Entry 9ASH (electron microscopy, 2.58 A resolution); this record covers chains F and R of the 13 polymer chains in the assembly.

Chain F:
Name: CRISPR system Cms endoribonuclease Csm3
From: Lactococcus lactis subsp. lactis
UniProtKB: L0CEA3 (L0CEA3_LACLL); residues 1-214 here = UniProt positions 1-214
Sequence (214 residues; row label = number of the first residue in the row):
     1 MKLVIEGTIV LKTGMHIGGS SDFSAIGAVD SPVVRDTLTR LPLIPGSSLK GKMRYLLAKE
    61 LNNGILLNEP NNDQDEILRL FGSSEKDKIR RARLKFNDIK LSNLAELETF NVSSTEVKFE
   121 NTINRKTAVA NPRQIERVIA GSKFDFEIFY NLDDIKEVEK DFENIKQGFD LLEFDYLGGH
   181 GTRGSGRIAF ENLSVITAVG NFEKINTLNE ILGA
Not modelled in the structure: 66-72

Chain R:
Molecule: Crispr RNA
Sequence (37 nucleotides; each row starts with the number of its first residue):
     1 ACGAGAACGC AGCACCAGCU GUCCAACCUG AAGAAGA

Chain F / chain R interface:
Residue-residue contacts - 46 pairs, chain F then chain R:
  His-16(F) / C10(R)  phosphate contact
  Ile-17(F) / C10(R)  phosphate contact
  Gly-18(F) / G9(R)  sugar contact
  Gly-18(F) / C10(R)  hydrogen bond to the phosphate
  Gly-19(F) / G9(R)  sugar contact
  Ser-47(F) / C8(R)  sugar contact
  Ser-47(F) / G9(R)  hydrogen bond to the phosphate
  Ser-48(F) / C8(R)  phosphate contact
  Ser-48(F) / G9(R)  hydrogen bond to the phosphate
  Lys-50(F) / A7(R)  salt bridge to the phosphate
  Gly-51(F) / C8(R)  sugar contact
  Lys-52(F) / C8(R)  base contact
  Arg-54(F) / A6(R)  hydrogen bond to the phosphate
  Arg-54(F) / A7(R)  salt bridge to the phosphate
  Tyr-55(F) / C8(R)  base contact
  Phe-81(F) / A6(R)  sugar contact
  Phe-81(F) / A7(R)  phosphate contact
  Gly-82(F) / A6(R)  sugar contact
  Ser-83(F) / G5(R)  sugar contact
  Ser-83(F) / A6(R)  sugar contact
  Ser-84(F) / G5(R)  hydrogen bond to the base
  Ser-84(F) / A6(R)  sugar contact
  Arg-91(F) / A6(R)  phosphate contact
  Phe-119(F) / C15(R)  sugar contact
  Glu-120(F) / C15(R)  phosphate contact
  Asn-121(F) / C13(R)  hydrogen bond to the sugar
  Asn-121(F) / A14(R)  hydrogen bond to the sugar
  Asn-121(F) / C15(R)  hydrogen bond to the base
  Asn-121(F) / C16(R)  hydrogen bond to the sugar
  Thr-122(F) / C13(R)  hydrogen bond to the phosphate
  Thr-122(F) / A14(R)  hydrogen bond to the phosphate
  Ile-123(F) / A14(R)  hydrogen bond to the phosphate
  Ile-123(F) / C16(R)  sugar contact
  Ala-130(F) / C16(R)  base contact
  Pro-132(F) / C15(R)  base contact
  Arg-133(F) / C13(R)  hydrogen bond to the sugar
  Tyr-176(F) / A11(R)  hydrogen bond to the phosphate
  Leu-177(F) / C8(R)  base contact
  Gly-178(F) / C10(R)  phosphate contact
  Gly-179(F) / C10(R)  hydrogen bond to the phosphate
  Gly-179(F) / A11(R)  phosphate contact
  His-180(F) / A11(R)  phosphate contact
  Gly-181(F) / A11(R)  phosphate contact
  Thr-182(F) / G12(R)  hydrogen bond to the phosphate
  Arg-183(F) / G12(R)  salt bridge to the phosphate
  Arg-183(F) / C13(R)  salt bridge to the phosphate
Other interface residues (no listed pair), chain F (34 interface residues in all): Pro-45, Ala-92

Summary:
34 residues of chain F and 12 residues of chain R are in contact; the contacts include 16 hydrogen bonds and 4
salt bridges. Polar pairs include Ser-84(F)/G5(R), Asn-121(F)/C15(R) and Asn-121(F)/C13(R).
Chain F is CRISPR system Cms endoribonuclease Csm3 (Lactococcus lactis subsp. lactis) and chain R is Crispr
RNA; the structure, Cryo-EM structure of the active Lactococcus lactis Csm bound to target in post-cleavage
stage, was determined by electron microscopy (same publication as 9ASI).
